3G73 - chains A and D of the 4 polymer chains in the assembly; structure by X-ray diffraction, 2.21 A resolution.

# Chain A
Protein: Forkhead box protein M1
From: Homo sapiens
Notes: fragment: DNA-binding domain
UniProt: Q08050 (FOXM1_HUMAN); residue numbers follow UniProt; this construct covers 222-360
Sequence (142 residues; each row starts with the number of its first residue):
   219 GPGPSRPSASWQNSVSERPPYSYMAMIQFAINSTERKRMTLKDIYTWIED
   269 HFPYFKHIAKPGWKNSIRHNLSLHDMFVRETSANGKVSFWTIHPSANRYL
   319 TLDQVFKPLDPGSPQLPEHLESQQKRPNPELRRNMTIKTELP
Not modelled in the structure: 219-231, 322-360
Construct notes: expression tag (219-221)
Swiss-Prot annotation at these positions:
  - DNA-binding region: Glu235 to Leu327 (Fork-head)
  - modified residue: Ser331 (Phosphoserine)
  - cross-link (Glycyl lysine isopeptide (Lys-Gly)): Lys325 (interchain with G-Cter in SUMO2), Lys356 (interchain with G-Cter in SUMO2)
Bound ions: Mg2+: Leu289, His292, Phe295
Reported in the primary citation:
  - specificity-determining residues: Asn283, Arg286, His287
  - binding site for the 21-nt DNA strand: Asn283, Ser290
  - binding site for the 21-nt DNA strand (chain D): Arg286, His287
  - self-association interface (contacts with another copy of this molecule); pairs are residue here / residue on that copy: Leu291-Leu291

# Chain D
Molecule: 21-nt DNA strand
Sequence (21 nucleotides; each row starts with the number of its first residue):
     1 TTCGGGCTGTTTATAAACAAT

# How chain A and chain D interact
Residue-residue contacts (18; chain A residue first):
  Leu259(A) with DT8(D), sugar contact; DG9(D), phosphate contact
  Lys260(A) with DT8(D), phosphate contact
  Tyr263(A) with DT8(D), phosphate contact
  Arg286(A) with DT8(D), base contact; DG9(D), hydrogen bond to the base; DT10(D), base contact
  His287(A) with DT10(D), base contact; DT11(D), hydrogen bond to the base; DT12(D), hydrogen bond to the base; DA13(D), base contact
  Ser290(A) with DG9(D), sugar contact; DT10(D), hydrogen bond to the phosphate; DT11(D), base contact
  Arg297(A) with DG9(D), salt bridge to the phosphate
  Ser306(A) with DG9(D), hydrogen bond to the phosphate
  Trp308(A) with DG9(D), hydrogen bond to the phosphate; DT10(D), phosphate contact
Interface residues without a listed pair, chain D (7 interface residues in all): DC7

# Summary
9 residues of chain A face 7 of chain D across their interface; the contacts include 6 hydrogen bonds and 1
salt bridge. Polar pairs include Arg286(A)-DG9(D), His287(A)-DT11(D) and His287(A)-DT12(D). From the paper: a
binding site for the 21-nt DNA strand at Asn283(A) and Ser290(A); a binding site for the 21-nt DNA strand
(chain D) at Arg286(A) and His287(A).
Here chain A is Forkhead box protein M1 (Homo sapiens) and chain D is a 21-nt DNA strand. Entry 3G73
(Structure of the FOXM1 DNA binding) was determined by X-ray diffraction.
